3JCA - chains A and E of the 12 polymer chains in the assembly; structure by electron microscopy, 4.80 A resolution (low resolution: residue-level contacts below are approximate; hydrogen-bond / salt-bridge calls are withheld).

[Chain A (and E)]
Protein: Integrase
From: Mouse mammary tumor virus
Notes: chain E of this document is another copy of the same molecule, construct and numbering; everything in this record applies to it too
UniProt: K9W608 (K9W608_MMTV); residues 1-265 here correspond to UniProt positions 123-387 (UniProt number = residue number + 122)
Amino-acid sequence (265 residues; row label = number of the first residue in the row):
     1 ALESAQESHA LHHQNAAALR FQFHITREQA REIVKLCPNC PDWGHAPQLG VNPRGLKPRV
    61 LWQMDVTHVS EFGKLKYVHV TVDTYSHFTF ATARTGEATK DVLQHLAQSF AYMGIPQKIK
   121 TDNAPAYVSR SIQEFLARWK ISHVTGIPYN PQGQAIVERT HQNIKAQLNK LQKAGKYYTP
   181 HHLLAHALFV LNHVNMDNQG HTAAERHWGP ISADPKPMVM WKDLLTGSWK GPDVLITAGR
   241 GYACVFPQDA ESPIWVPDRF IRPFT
Disordered / not traced: 42-44
Metal / ion sites: Zn2+: His9, His13, Cys37, Cys40
From the paper describing this entry:
  - binding site for the 22-nt DNA strand: Arg240

[Interface between chain A and chain E]
Contacting residue pairs (38; chain A residue first):
  Leu11(A) with His186(E)
  His12(A) with Gln167(E); His186(E); Phe189(E); Val190(E)
  His13(A) with Lys170(E); Ala174(E)
  Gln14(A) with Val194(E)
  Asn15(A) with Asn195(E); Met196(E)
  Ala17(A) with Met196(E)
  Ala18(A) with Val194(E); Met196(E)
  Phe21(A) with Met196(E); Gly200(E)
  Asn39(A) with Lys170(E); Lys173(E); Ala174(E)
  Gln167(A) with His12(E)
  Lys170(A) with His13(E); Asn39(E); Cys40(E)
  Leu171(A) with His13(E)
  Lys173(A) with Asn39(E)
  Ala174(A) with His13(E); Asn39(E)
  His186(A) with Leu11(E); His12(E)
  Phe189(A) with His12(E)
  Val190(A) with His12(E)
  Val194(A) with Gln14(E); Ala18(E)
  Asn195(A) with Asn15(E)
  Met196(A) with Asn15(E); Ala17(E); Ala18(E); Phe21(E)
  Gly200(A) with Phe21(E)
Also at the interface, not in a pair above, chain A (23 interface residues in all): Ala10, Asp197
Also at the interface, not in a pair above, chain E (24 interface residues in all): Pro41, Leu171, Asp197

[Overview]
23 residues of chain A and 24 residues of chain E are in contact. His9(A), His13(A), Cys37(A) and Cys40(A)
coordinate Zn2+. From the paper: a binding site for the 22-nt DNA strand at Arg240(A).
Both chains are Integrase (Mouse mammary tumor virus). Entry 3JCA (Core model of the Mouse Mammary Tumor Virus
intasome) was determined by electron microscopy (same publication as 5CZ1, 5CZ2 and 5D7U).
